Entry 1NG9 (X-ray diffraction, 2.60 A resolution); this record covers chains A and B of the 4 polymer chains in the assembly.

[Chain A (and B)]
Molecule: DNA mismatch repair protein MutS
Source organism: Escherichia coli
Notes: chain B of this document is another copy of the same molecule, construct and numbering; everything in this record applies to it too
UniProt: P23909 (MUTS_ECOLI); residue numbers follow UniProt; this construct covers 1-800
Sequence (800 residues; row label = number of the first residue in the row):
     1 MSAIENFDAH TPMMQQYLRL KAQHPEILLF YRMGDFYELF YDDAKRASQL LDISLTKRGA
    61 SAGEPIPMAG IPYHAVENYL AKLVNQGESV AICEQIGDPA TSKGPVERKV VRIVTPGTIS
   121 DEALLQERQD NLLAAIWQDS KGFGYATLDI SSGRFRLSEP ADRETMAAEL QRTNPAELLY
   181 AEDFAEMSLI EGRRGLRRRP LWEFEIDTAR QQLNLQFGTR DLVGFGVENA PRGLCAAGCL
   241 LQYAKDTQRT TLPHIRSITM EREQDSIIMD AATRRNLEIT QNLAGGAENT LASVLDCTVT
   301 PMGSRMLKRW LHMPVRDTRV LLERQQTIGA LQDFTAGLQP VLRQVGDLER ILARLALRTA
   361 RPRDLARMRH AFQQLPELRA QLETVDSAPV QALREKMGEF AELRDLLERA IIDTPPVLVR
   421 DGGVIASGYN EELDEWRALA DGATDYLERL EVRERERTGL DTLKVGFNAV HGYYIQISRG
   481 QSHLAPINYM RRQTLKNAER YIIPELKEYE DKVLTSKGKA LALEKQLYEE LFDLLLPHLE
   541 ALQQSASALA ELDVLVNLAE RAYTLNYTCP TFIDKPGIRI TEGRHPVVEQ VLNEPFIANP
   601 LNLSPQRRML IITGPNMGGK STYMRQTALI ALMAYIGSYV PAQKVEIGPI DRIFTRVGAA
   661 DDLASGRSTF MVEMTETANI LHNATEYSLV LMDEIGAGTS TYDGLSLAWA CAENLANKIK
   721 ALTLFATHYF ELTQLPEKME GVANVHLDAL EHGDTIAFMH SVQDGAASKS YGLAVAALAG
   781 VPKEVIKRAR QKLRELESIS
Unresolved in the structure: 660-665 (chain B: 1-8, 57-64, 96-105, 660-667)
Differences from the reference sequence: engineered mutation Ala697 (Arg in P23909)
Metal / ion sites: Mg2+: Ser621 (together with ADP)
Small-molecule neighbours: ADP (adenosine-5'-diphosphate): Val588, Leu592, Pro595, Phe596, Ile597, Asn599, Pro615, Asn616, Met617, Gly618, Gly619, Lys620, Ser621, Thr622, His760
Curated features (UniProtKB/Swiss-Prot):
  - binding site (ATP): Gly614 to Ser621
What the authors report for this chain:
  - mutagenesis - R697A: abolished binding to ADP
  - mutagenesis - R697A: decreased binding to the 30-nt DNA strand
  - catalytic residues: Glu694 (citing earlier work)
  - binding site for ADP: Pro615 to Lys620 (proposed by the authors, not directly observed)
  - mutagenesis - R697A: decreased catalytic activity on AMPPNP

[Interface between chain A and chain B]
Residue-residue contacts - 119 pairs, chain A then chain B:
  His471(A) - Thr494(B)
  His471(A) - Leu495(B)
  Arg479(A) - Arg491(B)  hydrogen bond (side chain-backbone)
  Arg479(A) - Arg492(B)
  Arg491(A) - Arg491(B)
  Arg491(A) - Thr494(B)  hydrogen bond
  Arg491(A) - Glu499(B)  salt bridge
  Arg492(A) - Thr494(B)
  Gln493(A) - Thr494(B)
  Thr494(A) - Arg491(B)  hydrogen bond
  Thr494(A) - Arg492(B)
  Thr494(A) - Gln493(B)
  Thr494(A) - Thr494(B)  hydrogen bond (backbone-backbone)
  Leu495(A) - Arg492(B)
  Lys496(A) - Val470(B)  hydrogen bond (side chain-backbone)
  Lys496(A) - His471(B)
  Lys496(A) - Arg492(B)  hydrogen bond (backbone-backbone)
  Glu499(A) - Arg491(B)  salt bridge
  Asn616(A) - Ser668(B)  hydrogen bond
  Asn616(A) - Phe670(B)
  Met617(A) - Met671(B)  hydrophobic
  Ser668(A) - Asn616(B)  hydrogen bond
  Ser668(A) - Met617(B)
  Phe670(A) - Gly772(B)
  Met671(A) - Val775(B)  hydrophobic
  Met674(A) - Ala776(B)  hydrophobic
  Met674(A) - Ala779(B)
  Met674(A) - Val781(B)
  Thr675(A) - Ala779(B)
  Ala678(A) - Ala779(B)
  Ala678(A) - Gly780(B)
  Ala678(A) - Val781(B)
  His682(A) - Gly780(B)  hydrogen bond (side chain-backbone)
  His682(A) - Pro782(B)
  Glu694(A) - Gly698(B)
  Ala697(A) - His728(B)
  Gly698(A) - His728(B)
  Thr699(A) - Pro615(B)
  Thr699(A) - Asn616(B)
  Thr699(A) - His728(B)
  Thr699(A) - Ser770(B)
  Thr699(A) - Tyr771(B)  hydrogen bond (side chain-backbone)
  Thr699(A) - Gly772(B)
  Ser700(A) - His728(B)
  Ser700(A) - Phe730(B)
  Ser700(A) - Ser770(B)
  Thr701(A) - Thr701(B)
  Thr701(A) - His728(B)  hydrogen bond (backbone-backbone)
  Thr701(A) - Tyr729(B)
  Thr701(A) - Phe730(B)  hydrogen bond (side chain-backbone)
  Thr701(A) - Glu731(B)  hydrogen bond
  Tyr702(A) - Thr701(B)
  Tyr702(A) - Tyr702(B)
  Tyr702(A) - Leu793(B)
  Tyr702(A) - Leu796(B)
  Asp703(A) - Ser770(B)
  Asp703(A) - Tyr771(B)
  Asp703(A) - Gly772(B)  hydrogen bond (side chain-backbone)
  Asp703(A) - Leu773(B)
  Asp703(A) - Leu793(B)
  Leu705(A) - Leu796(B)  hydrophobic
  Ser706(A) - Ala789(B)
  Ser706(A) - Leu793(B)
  Leu707(A) - Gly772(B)
  Leu707(A) - Leu773(B)  hydrophobic
  Leu707(A) - Ala776(B)  hydrophobic
  Leu707(A) - Ile786(B)  hydrophobic
  Leu707(A) - Ala789(B)  hydrophobic
  Trp709(A) - Arg788(B)
  Trp709(A) - Lys792(B)
  Ala710(A) - Val785(B)
  Ala710(A) - Arg788(B)
  Ala710(A) - Ala789(B)
  Glu713(A) - Arg788(B)  salt bridge
  Asn714(A) - Val785(B)
  His728(A) - Gly698(B)  hydrogen bond (side chain-backbone)
  His728(A) - Thr699(B)
  His728(A) - Ser700(B)
  Tyr729(A) - Thr701(B)
  Glu731(A) - Thr701(B)  hydrogen bond
  Ser770(A) - Ser700(B)  hydrogen bond
  Ser770(A) - Asp703(B)  hydrogen bond
  Gly772(A) - Thr699(B)
  Gly772(A) - Asp703(B)  hydrogen bond (backbone-side chain)
  Leu773(A) - Asp703(B)
  Leu773(A) - Leu707(B)  hydrophobic
  Val775(A) - Phe670(B)  hydrophobic
  Val775(A) - Met671(B)  hydrophobic
  Ala776(A) - Met674(B)  hydrophobic
  Ala776(A) - Leu707(B)  hydrophobic
  Ala779(A) - Met671(B)  hydrophobic
  Ala779(A) - Met674(B)  hydrophobic
  Ala779(A) - Thr675(B)
  Ala779(A) - Ala678(B)
  Gly780(A) - Ala678(B)
  Gly780(A) - His682(B)  hydrogen bond (backbone-side chain)
  Val781(A) - Met674(B)
  Val781(A) - Ala678(B)
  Pro782(A) - Leu681(B)  hydrophobic
  Pro782(A) - His682(B)
  Glu784(A) - Asn714(B)
  Glu784(A) - Lys718(B)  salt bridge
  Val785(A) - Ala710(B)
  Val785(A) - Asn714(B)
  Ile786(A) - Leu707(B)  hydrophobic
  Arg788(A) - Ala710(B)
  Arg788(A) - Glu713(B)  salt bridge
  Ala789(A) - Ser706(B)  hydrogen bond (backbone-side chain)
  Ala789(A) - Leu707(B)  hydrophobic
  Ala789(A) - Ala710(B)
  Lys792(A) - Ser706(B)
  Lys792(A) - Trp709(B)
  Leu793(A) - Tyr702(B)  hydrophobic
  Leu793(A) - Asp703(B)
  Leu793(A) - Ser706(B)  hydrogen bond (backbone-side chain)
  Leu796(A) - Tyr702(B)
  Leu796(A) - Ser706(B)
  Ile799(A) - Tyr702(B)
  Ile799(A) - Ile799(B)  hydrophobic
Interface residues without a listed pair, chain A (59 interface residues in all): Asp52, Val470, Leu681, Cys711, Tyr771
Interface residues without a listed pair, chain B (63 interface residues in all): His74, Arg479, Lys496, Gly614, Leu705, Cys711, Lys769, Leu778, Glu797

[In short]
59 residues of chain A and 63 residues of chain B are in contact, with 22 hydrogen bonds and 5 salt bridges.
Polar pairs include Arg491(A)-Glu499(B), Glu713(A)-Arg788(B) and Glu784(A)-Lys718(B). Chain A binds ADP.
UniProt lists 8 ATP-binding residues on chain A. From the paper: the catalytic residue Glu694(A); R697A of
chain A abolishes binding to ADP.
Both chains are DNA mismatch repair protein MutS (Escherichia coli). Entry 1NG9 (E.coli MutS R697A: an
ATPase-asymmetry mutant) was determined by X-ray diffraction.
